2A4J - chains A and B; structure by solution NMR.

Chain A:
Protein: Centrin 2
Source organism: Homo sapiens
Notes: fragment: c-terminal domain (residues 94-172)
UniProt: P41208 (CETN2_HUMAN); residues 94-172 here = UniProt positions 94-172
Chain sequence (79 residues; each row starts with the number of its first residue):
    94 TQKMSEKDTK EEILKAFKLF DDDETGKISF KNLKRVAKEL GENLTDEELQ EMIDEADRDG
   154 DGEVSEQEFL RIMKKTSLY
UniProt features mapped onto this chain:
  - binding site (Ca(2+)): Asp150, Asp152, Asp154, Glu156, Glu161

Chain B:
Protein: 17-mer peptide P1-XPC from DNA-repair protein complementing XP-C cells
UniProt: Q96AX0 (XPC_HUMAN); residues 1-17 here correspond to UniProt positions 847-863 (UniProt number = residue number + 846)
Chain sequence (17 residues; each row starts with the number of its first residue):
     1 NWKLLAKGLL IRERLKR

Interface between chain A and chain B:
Residue-residue contacts (29):
  Glu105(A) - Arg12(B)
  Lys108(A) - Arg12(B)
  Ala109(A) - Leu9(B)
  Ala109(A) - Arg12(B)
  Leu112(A) - Arg12(B)
  Phe113(A) - Leu9(B)
  Leu126(A) - Trp2(B)
  Val129(A) - Leu9(B)
  Ala130(A) - Leu5(B)
  Ala130(A) - Leu9(B)
  Leu133(A) - Gly8(B)
  Glu135(A) - Leu5(B)
  Leu137(A) - Asn1(B)
  Leu137(A) - Leu5(B)
  Leu142(A) - Leu5(B)
  Met145(A) - Asn1(B)
  Met145(A) - Trp2(B)
  Ala149(A) - Trp2(B)
  Glu161(A) - Trp2(B)
  Phe162(A) - Ala6(B)
  Phe162(A) - Leu9(B)
  Phe162(A) - Leu10(B)
  Ile165(A) - Trp2(B)
  Ile165(A) - Lys3(B)
  Met166(A) - Ala6(B)
  Met166(A) - Lys7(B)
  Met166(A) - Leu10(B)
  Thr169(A) - Lys3(B)
  Ser170(A) - Lys3(B)
Other interface residues (no listed pair), chain A (24 interface residues in all): Glu104, Ile106, Ile146, Val157
Other interface residues (no listed pair), chain B (13 interface residues in all): Leu4, Ile11, Leu15

In short:
24 residues of chain A face 13 of chain B across their interface. From UniProt: 5 Ca2+-binding residues on
chain A.
Here chain A is Centrin 2 (Homo sapiens) and chain B is a 17-mer peptide P1-XPC from DNA-repair protein
complementing XP-C cells. Entry 2A4J (Solution structure of the C-terminal domain (T94-Y172) of the human
centrin 2 in complex with a ...) was determined by solution NMR.
